8F9G - chains A and H of the 8 polymer chains in the assembly; structure by electron microscopy, 3.20 A resolution.

== Chain A ==
Molecule: BG505_MD64_N332-GT5 gp120
Source organism: synthetic construct
Amino-acid sequence (481 residues; row label = number of the first residue in the row; note: 14 numbers in that range are skipped by the numbering (no residue carries them; nothing is unmodelled there); a row labelled like 185A-185K holds insertion residues (185A, then the next letters in order)):
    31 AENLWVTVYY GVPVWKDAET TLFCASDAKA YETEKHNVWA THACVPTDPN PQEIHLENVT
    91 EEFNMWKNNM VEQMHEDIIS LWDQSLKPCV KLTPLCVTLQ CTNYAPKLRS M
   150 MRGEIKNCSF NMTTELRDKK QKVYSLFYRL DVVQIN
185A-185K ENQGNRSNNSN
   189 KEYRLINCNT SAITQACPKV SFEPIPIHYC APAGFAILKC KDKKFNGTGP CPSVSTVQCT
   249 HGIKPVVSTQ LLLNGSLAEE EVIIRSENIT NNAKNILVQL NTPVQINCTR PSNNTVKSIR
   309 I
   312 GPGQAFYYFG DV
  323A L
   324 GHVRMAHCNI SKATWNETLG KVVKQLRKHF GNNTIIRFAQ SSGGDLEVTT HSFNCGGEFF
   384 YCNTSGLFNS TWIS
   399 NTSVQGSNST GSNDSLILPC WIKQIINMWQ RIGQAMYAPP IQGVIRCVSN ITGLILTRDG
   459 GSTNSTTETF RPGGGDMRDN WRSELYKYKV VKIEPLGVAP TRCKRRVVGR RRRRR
Not modelled in the structure: 31-32, 58-65, 185A-185K, 399-411, 458-463, 505-513
Cystine bridges: Cys54-Cys74, Cys119-Cys205, Cys126-Cys196, Cys131-Cys157, Cys218-Cys247, Cys228-Cys239, Cys296-Cys331, Cys378-Cys445, Cys385-Cys418
Covalently attached groups: N-acetylglucosamine (NAG) linked to Asn88, Asn156, Asn160, Asn197, Asn234, Asn262, Asn276, Asn295, Asn301, Asn339, Asn386, Asn448; glycan linked to Asn332

== Chain H ==
Molecule: V3-glycan epitope polyclonal Fab heavy chain
Source organism: Mus musculus
Notes: antibody fragment or engineered binder
Amino-acid sequence (128 residues; each row starts with the number of its first residue; X marks 128 residues of unknown identity (built as UNK)):
     1 XXXXXXXXXX XXXXXXXXXX XXXXXXXXXX XXXXXXXXXX XXXXXXXXXX XXXXXXXXXX
    61 XXXXXXXXXX XXXXXXXXXX XXXXXXXXXX XXXXXXXXXX XXXXXXXXXX XXXXXXXXXX
   121 XXXXXXXX

== Interface between chain A and chain H ==
Chain A residues in contact with chain H, 6 residues: Arg139, Ser140, Met141, His325, Arg327, Ile415

== Summary ==
Chain A and chain H make no direct contact in this assembly. Covalently linked N-acetylglucosamine: at
Asn88(A), Asn156(A), Asn160(A), Asn197(A), Asn234(A) and Asn262(A) and 6 more.
Here chain A is BG505_MD64_N332-GT5 gp120 (synthetic construct) and chain H is V3-glycan epitope polyclonal
Fab heavy chain (Mus musculus). Entry 8F9G (HIV Env germline targeting BG505_MD64_N332-GT5 SOSIP in complex
with V3-glycan polyclonal Fab isolated from immunized BG18HCgl ...) was determined by electron microscopy,
deposited together with 8F92, 8F9M and 8VFV.
